PDB entry 4R4T | X-ray diffraction, 1.28 A resolution | chain A

[Chain A]
Name: Replication protein A 70 kDa DNA-binding subunit
From: Homo sapiens
Notes: fragment: N-terminal domain
UniProt: P27694 (RFA1_HUMAN); residues 1-120 here = UniProt positions 1-120
Chain sequence (123 residues; row label = number of the first residue in the row; numbers below 1 keep their minus sign (Gly-2 is residue -2)):
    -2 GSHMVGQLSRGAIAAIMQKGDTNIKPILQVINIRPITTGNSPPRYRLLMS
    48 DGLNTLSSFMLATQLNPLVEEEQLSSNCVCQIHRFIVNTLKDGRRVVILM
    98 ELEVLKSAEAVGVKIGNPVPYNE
Not modelled in the structure: -2
Sequence notes: expression tag (-2 to 0); engineered mutation Arg7 (Glu in P27694)
Residues lining bound ligands: 3J0 (5-{4-[({[4-(5-carboxyfuran-2-yl)phenyl]carbonothioyl}amino)methyl]phenyl}-1-(3,4-dichlorophenyl)-1H-pyrazole-3-carboxylic acid): Ile33, Thr34, Arg41, Arg43, Ser54, Ser55, Phe56, Met57, Ala59, Thr60, Asn85, Leu87, Arg91, Arg92, Val93, Ile95, Met97
UniProt features mapped onto this chain:
  - modified residue: Met1 (N-acetylmethionine)
  - cross-link (Glycyl lysine isopeptide (Lys-Gly)): Lys22 (interchain with G-Cter in ubiquitin), Lys88 (interchain with G-Cter in ubiquitin)

[Summary]
Bound to chain A: compound 3J0.
Chain A is Replication protein A 70 kDa DNA-binding subunit (Homo sapiens); the structure, Crystal Structure
of RPA70N in complex with
5-(4-((4-(5-carboxyfuran-2-yl)phenylthioamido)methyl)phenyl)-1-(3,4-dichlorophenyl)-1H-pyrazole-3-carboxylic
acid, was determined by X-ray diffraction (same publication as 4R4C, 4R4I, 4R4O and 4R4Q).
